7ZMH - chains D and U of the 26 polymer chains in the assembly; structure by electron microscopy, 2.47 A resolution.

Chain D:
Protein: Subunit NDUFA1 of NADH-ubiquinone oxidoreductase (Complex I)
Source organism: Chaetomium thermophilum var. thermophilum DSM 1495
Sequence (86 residues; numbered 1 to 86; the number before each row is that of its first residue; X marks 5 residues of unknown identity (built as UNK)):
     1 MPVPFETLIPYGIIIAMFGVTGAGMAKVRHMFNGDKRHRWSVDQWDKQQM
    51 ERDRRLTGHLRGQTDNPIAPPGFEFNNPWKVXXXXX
Not modelled in the structure: 1

Chain U:
Protein: NADH-ubiquinone oxidoreductase
Source organism: Chaetomium thermophilum var. thermophilum DSM 1495
UniProtKB: G0S0R3 (G0S0R3_CHATD); residues 1-186 here = UniProt positions 1-186
Sequence (186 residues; row label = number of the first residue in the row):
     1 MATRKPAFNQHVLLDTTPLPDSIPKVKEIGASSAPLLSASFFIGARCKDY
    51 NDDYMQCKNENPGRGEFECLKEGRRVTRCARSVLKDINTHCLEQFRAHWQ
   101 CLDNNNQQLWQCRPAEWKLNKCVYENLKLEKVIPDQPKNSTPVHLRQRQI
   151 FAHHAIPPWERPFIPGQPEPQLPAGIEIPEKYKNQS
Not modelled in the structure: 168-186
Disulfide bonds: Cys47-Cys79, Cys57-Cys69, Cys101-Cys112

How chain D and chain U interact:
Pairs across the interface - 71 pairs, chain D then chain U:
  Lys36(D) - Asp103(U)  salt bridge
  Arg37(D) - Asn104(U)  hydrogen bond (side chain-backbone)
  Arg37(D) - His153(U)
  Arg39(D) - Asn106(U)  hydrogen bond
  Arg39(D) - Gln107(U)
  Trp40(D) - Asn106(U)  hydrogen bond (backbone-side chain)
  Trp40(D) - Gln108(U)
  Gln44(D) - Lys5(U)  hydrogen bond
  Gln49(D) - Ser33(U)
  Gln49(D) - Leu36(U)
  Arg52(D) - Ile29(U)  hydrogen bond (side chain-backbone)
  Arg52(D) - Ala31(U)  hydrogen bond (side chain-backbone)
  Arg52(D) - Ser32(U)
  Arg52(D) - Leu36(U)
  Asp53(D) - Ser32(U)
  Asp53(D) - Ser33(U)  hydrogen bond
  Leu56(D) - Gly30(U)
  Leu56(D) - Ala31(U)
  Leu56(D) - Ser32(U)
  Arg61(D) - Asp103(U)  salt bridge
  Gln63(D) - Ser32(U)  hydrogen bond
  Gln63(D) - Ser33(U)
  Gln63(D) - Ala34(U)  hydrogen bond (side chain-backbone)
  Gln63(D) - Pro35(U)
  Gln63(D) - Trp99(U)
  Gln63(D) - Asp103(U)  hydrogen bond
  Thr64(D) - Gly30(U)
  Thr64(D) - Ala31(U)
  Thr64(D) - Ser32(U)  hydrogen bond (backbone-side chain)
  Thr64(D) - Pro35(U)
  Asp65(D) - Pro35(U)
  Asp65(D) - Asn88(U)  hydrogen bond (backbone-side chain)
  Asp65(D) - Leu92(U)
  Asp65(D) - Phe95(U)
  Asp65(D) - Arg96(U)  salt bridge
  Asp65(D) - Trp99(U)
  Asn66(D) - Gly30(U)
  Asn66(D) - Ala31(U)  hydrogen bond (backbone-backbone)
  Pro67(D) - Glu28(U)
  Pro67(D) - Ile29(U)
  Pro67(D) - Gly30(U)  hydrogen bond (backbone-backbone)
  Pro67(D) - Arg81(U)
  Pro67(D) - Leu84(U)  hydrophobic
  Pro67(D) - Lys85(U)
  Pro67(D) - Asn88(U)
  Ile68(D) - Glu28(U)
  Ile68(D) - Gly30(U)
  Ile68(D) - Arg81(U)
  Ala69(D) - Glu28(U)  hydrogen bond (backbone-backbone)
  Ala69(D) - Ile29(U)
  Ala69(D) - Gly30(U)
  Phe75(D) - Leu14(U)
  Phe75(D) - Asp15(U)
  Phe75(D) - Thr16(U)
  Phe75(D) - Thr17(U)
  Phe75(D) - Pro18(U)  hydrophobic
  Asn76(D) - Leu14(U)
  Asn77(D) - Leu14(U)
  Pro78(D) - Val12(U)  hydrophobic
  Pro78(D) - Leu14(U)  hydrophobic
  Trp79(D) - Met1(U)  hydrophobic
  Trp79(D) - Val12(U)
  Trp79(D) - Leu13(U)  hydrogen bond (backbone-backbone)
  Lys80(D) - Pro6(U)
  Lys80(D) - Asn9(U)
  Lys80(D) - His11(U)
  Val81(D) - Asn9(U)
  Val81(D) - Gln10(U)  hydrogen bond (backbone-backbone)
  Val81(D) - His11(U)  hydrogen bond (backbone-backbone)
  Val81(D) - Val12(U)
  Val81(D) - Leu13(U)
Also at the interface, not in a pair above, chain D (27 interface residues in all): His38, Gly62, Phe73
Also at the interface, not in a pair above, chain U (40 interface residues in all): Arg4, Phe8, Lys27, Asn105

Overview:
The interface between chain D and chain U involves 27 residues on one side and 40 on the other, with 18
hydrogen bonds and 3 salt bridges. Polar pairs include Lys36(D)-Asp103(U), Arg61(D)-Asp103(U) and
Asp65(D)-Arg96(U).
Chain D is Subunit NDUFA1 of NADH-ubiquinone oxidoreductase (Complex I) and chain U is NADH-ubiquinone
oxidoreductase, both from Chaetomium thermophilum var. thermophilum DSM 1495; the structure, CryoEM structure
of mitochondrial complex I from Chaetomium thermophilum (state 1) - membrane arm, was determined by electron
microscopy, deposited together with 7ZM7, 7ZM8, 7ZMB, 7ZME and 7ZMG.
